PDB entry 2GZH | X-ray diffraction, 2.47 A resolution | chains A and B

# Chain A
Name: Ras-related protein Rab-11A
Source organism: Homo sapiens
Notes: EC 3.6.5.2; fragment: G protein domain
UniProt: P62491 (RB11A_HUMAN); residues 2-173 here correspond to UniProt positions 1-172 (UniProt number = residue number - 1)
Sequence (173 residues; numbered 1 to 173; the number before each row is that of its first residue):
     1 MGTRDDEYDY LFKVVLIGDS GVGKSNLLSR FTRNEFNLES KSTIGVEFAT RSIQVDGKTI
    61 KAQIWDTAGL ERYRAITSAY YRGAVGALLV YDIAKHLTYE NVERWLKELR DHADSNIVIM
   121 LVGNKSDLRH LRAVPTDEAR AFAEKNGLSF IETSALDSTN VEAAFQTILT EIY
Unresolved in the structure: 1-5
Modified residues: Mse120 (selenomethionine; parent Met)
Construct notes: cloning artifact (1); engineered mutation L70 (Gln69 in P62491); modified residue (120)
Metal / ion sites: Mg2+: S25, T43 (together with GTP)
Ligand contacts: GTP (guanosine-5'-triphosphate): D19, S20, G21, V22, G23, K24, S25, N26, F36, N37, L38, S40, K41, S42, T43, T67, A68, G69, L70, N124, K125, D127, L128, S154, A155, L156

# Chain B
Name: RAB11-FIP2 long isoform
Source organism: Homo sapiens
Notes: fragment: Rab11-FIP2 Rab-binding domain
UniProt: Q7L804 (RFIP2_HUMAN); residue numbers follow UniProt; this construct covers 410-512
Sequence (107 residues; numbered 406 to 512; the number before each row is that of its first residue):
   406 GAMAAKFRAS NIMPSSSFHM SPTSNEDLRK IPDSNPFDAT AGYRSLTYEE VLQELVKHKE
   466 LLRRKDTHIR ELEDYIDNLL VRVMEETPSI LRVPYEPSRK AGKFSNS
Unresolved in the structure: 406-446, 504-512
Modified residues: Mse489 (selenomethionine; parent Met)
Construct notes: cloning artifact (406-409); modified residue (489)
Curated features (UniProtKB/Swiss-Prot):
  - motif: N440 to F442 (NPF 3)
  - mutagenesis: Y480 to D482 (Abolishes the interaction with REPS1 and AP2A1. Modifies its subcellular location and the endocytosis activity. Enhances homooligomerization), Y480 (Y480F: No effect on the interaction with RAB11A. Abolishes the vesicular localization), I481 (I481E: Abolishes the interaction with RAB11A and the vesicular localization)

# Interface between chain A and chain B
Contacting residue pairs (22; chain A residue first):
  I44(A) - I481(B)  hydrophobic
  G45(A) - L485(B)
  V46(A) - L485(B)
  V46(A) - Mse489(B)  hydrophobic
  V46(A) - L496(B)
  E47(A) - L496(B)
  E47(A) - V498(B)
  F48(A) - P493(B)
  F48(A) - L496(B)  hydrogen bond (backbone-backbone)
  F48(A) - R497(B)
  F48(A) - V498(B)  hydrogen bond (backbone-backbone)
  A49(A) - V498(B)
  T50(A) - R497(B)  hydrogen bond
  R74(A) - D482(B)  salt bridge
  A75(A) - N483(B)
  A75(A) - V486(B)
  I76(A) - D482(B)
  I76(A) - L485(B)  hydrophobic
  I76(A) - V486(B)
  I76(A) - Mse489(B)  hydrophobic
  A79(A) - Mse489(B)
  R82(A) - E490(B)  salt bridge
Also at the interface, not in a pair above, chain A (14 interface residues in all): R33, W65
Also at the interface, not in a pair above, chain B (12 interface residues in all): S494

# Overview
14 residues of chain A face 12 of chain B across their interface, with 3 hydrogen bonds and 2 salt bridges.
Polar pairs include R74(A)-D482(B), R82(A)-E490(B) and T50(A)-R497(B). Chain A binds GTP. From UniProt: 3
mutagenesis sites on chain B.
Here chain A is Ras-related protein Rab-11A and chain B is RAB11-FIP2 long isoform, both from Homo sapiens.
Entry 2GZH (Crystal Structure of Rab11 in Complex with Rab11-Family Interacting Protein 2) was determined by
X-ray diffraction, deposited together with 2GZD.
